2EIO - chain A; structure by X-ray diffraction, 2.60 A resolution.

== Chain A ==
Name: Thioredoxin 1
From: Escherichia coli
UniProtKB: P0AA25 (THIO_ECOLI); residues 1-108 here correspond to UniProt positions 2-109 (UniProt number = residue number + 1)
Amino-acid sequence (108 residues; numbered 1 to 108; the number before each row is that of its first residue):
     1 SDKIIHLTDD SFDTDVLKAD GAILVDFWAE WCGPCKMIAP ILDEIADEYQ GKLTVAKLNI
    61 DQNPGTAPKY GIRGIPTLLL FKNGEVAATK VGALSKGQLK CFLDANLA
Unresolved in the structure: 1
Disulfide bonds: Cys32-Cys35
Sequence notes: engineered mutation Cys101 (Glu102 in P0AA25)
Swiss-Prot annotation at these positions:
  - active site (Nucleophile): Cys32, Cys35
  - site: Asp26 (Deprotonates C-terminal active site Cys), Gly33 (Contributes to redox potential value), Pro34 (Contributes to redox potential value)
  - modified residue: Lys69 (N6-acetyllysine)

== In short ==
Curated annotation (UniProt) lists active-site residues Cys32 and Cys35.
Chain A is Thioredoxin 1 (Escherichia coli); the structure, Design of Disulfide-linked Thioredoxin Dimers and
Multimers Through Analysis of Crystal Contacts, was determined by X-ray diffraction (same publication as 2EIQ
and 2EIR).
